7PFV - chains H and J of the 11 polymer chains in the assembly; structure by electron microscopy, 4.40 A resolution (low resolution: residue-level contacts below are approximate; hydrogen-bond / salt-bridge calls are withheld).

== Chain H ==
Name: Histone H2B type 1-K
From: Homo sapiens
UniProtKB: O60814 (H2B1K_HUMAN); residues 0-125 here correspond to UniProt positions 1-126 (UniProt number = residue number + 1)
Amino-acid sequence (126 residues; numbered 0 to 125; the number before each row is that of its first residue; numbering starts at 0):
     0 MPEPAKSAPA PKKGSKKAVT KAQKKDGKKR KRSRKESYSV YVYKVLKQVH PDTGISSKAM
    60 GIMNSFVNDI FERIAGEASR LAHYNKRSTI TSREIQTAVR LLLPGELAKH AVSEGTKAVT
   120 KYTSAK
Unresolved in the structure: 0-29, 125
Curated features (UniProtKB/Swiss-Prot):
  - modified residue: Pro1 (N-acetylproline), Glu2 (ADP-ribosyl glutamic acid), Lys5 (N6-(2-hydroxyisobutyryl)lysine), Ser6 (ADP-ribosylserine), Lys11 (N6-(beta-hydroxybutyryl)lysine), Lys12 (N6-(2-hydroxyisobutyryl)lysine), Ser14 (Phosphoserine), Lys15 (N6-acetyllysine), Lys16 (N6-(beta-hydroxybutyryl)lysine), Lys20 (N6-(2-hydroxyisobutyryl)lysine), Lys23 (N6-(2-hydroxyisobutyryl)lysine), Lys24 (N6-(2-hydroxyisobutyryl)lysine), Lys34 (N6-(2-hydroxyisobutyryl)lysine), Glu35 (PolyADP-ribosyl glutamic acid), Ser36 (Phosphoserine), Lys43 (N6-(2-hydroxyisobutyryl)lysine), Lys46 (N6-(2-hydroxyisobutyryl)lysine), Lys57 (N6,N6-dimethyllysine), Arg79 (Dimethylated arginine), Lys85 (N6,N6,N6-trimethyllysine) and 6 more in UniProt
  - glycosylation: Ser112 (O-linked (GlcNAc) serine)
  - cross-link (Glycyl lysine isopeptide (Lys-Gly)): Lys5 (interchain with G-Cter in SUMO2), Lys20 (interchain with G-Cter in SUMO2), Lys34 (interchain with G-Cter in ubiquitin), Lys120 (interchain with G-Cter in ubiquitin)

== Chain J ==
Molecule: 177-nt DNA strand
From: synthetic construct
Sequence (177 nucleotides; each row starts with the number of its first residue):
   637 CATGCACTTA CATGCACAGG ATGTATATAT GTGACACGTG CCTGGAGACT AGGGAGTAAT
   697 CCCCTTGGCG GTTAAAACGC GGGGGACAGC GCGTACGTGC GTTTAAGCGG TGCTAGAGCT
   757 GTCTACGACC AATTGAGCGG CCTCGGCACC GGGATTCTCC AGTGGCCAGT GGCGGCC

== Chain H / chain J interface ==
Residue-residue contacts (18):
  Arg31(H) - DC755(J)
  Ser32(H) - DC755(J)
  Arg33(H) - DT679(J)
  Arg33(H) - DG680(J)
  Tyr42(H) - DA672(J)
  Tyr42(H) - DC673(J)
  Gly53(H) - DA672(J)
  Ile54(H) - DC671(J)
  Ile54(H) - DA672(J)
  Ser55(H) - DC671(J)
  Ser56(H) - DC671(J)
  Lys85(H) - DA691(J)
  Arg86(H) - DA691(J)
  Arg86(H) - DG692(J)
  Ser87(H) - DG690(J)
  Ser87(H) - DA691(J)
  Thr88(H) - DG690(J)
  Thr88(H) - DA691(J)
Also at the interface, not in a pair above, chain H (13 interface residues in all): Lys30
Also at the interface, not in a pair above, chain J (11 interface residues in all): DG754, DT756

== Summary ==
Chain H and chain J form an interface of 13 and 11 residues respectively.
Here chain H is Histone H2B type 1-K (Homo sapiens) and chain J is a 177-nt DNA strand (synthetic construct).
Entry 7PFV (Nucleosome 1 of the 4x207 nucleosome array containing H1) was determined by electron microscopy
together with 7PET, 7PEU, 7PEV, 7PEW, 7PEX, 7PEY and 16 further entries from the same study.
